Entry 4KI0 (X-ray diffraction, 2.38 A resolution); this record covers chains B and F of the 5 polymer chains in the assembly.

# Chain B
Name: ABC transporter related protein
Organism: Escherichia coli
Reference sequence: C9QV42 (C9QV42_ECOD1); numbering as in UniProt (aligned over 1-371)
Chain sequence (381 residues; row label = number of the first residue in the row):
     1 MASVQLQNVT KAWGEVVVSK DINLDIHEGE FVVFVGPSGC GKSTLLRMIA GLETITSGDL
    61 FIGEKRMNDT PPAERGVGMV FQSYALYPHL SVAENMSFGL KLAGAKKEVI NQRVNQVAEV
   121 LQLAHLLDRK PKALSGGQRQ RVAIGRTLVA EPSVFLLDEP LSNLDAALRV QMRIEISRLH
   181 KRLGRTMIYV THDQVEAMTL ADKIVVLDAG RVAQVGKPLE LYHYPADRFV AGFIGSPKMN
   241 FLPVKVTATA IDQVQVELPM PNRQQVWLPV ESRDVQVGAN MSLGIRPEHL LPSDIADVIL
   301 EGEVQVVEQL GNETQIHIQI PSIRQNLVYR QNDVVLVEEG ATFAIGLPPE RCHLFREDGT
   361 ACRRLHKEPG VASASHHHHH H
Disordered / not traced: 1, 373-381
Construct notes: expression tag (372-381)
Bound ions: Mg2+: S43, Q82 (together with AMP-PNP)
Small-molecule neighbours:
  - AMP-PNP (ANP; phosphoaminophosphonic acid-adenylate ester): L126, R129, K132, A133, L134, S135, G136, G137, Q138, N163
  - AMP-PNP: W13, V18, P37, S38, G39, C40, G41, K42, S43, T44, Q82, D158, E159, H192

# Chain F
Name: Maltose transport system permease protein MalF
Organism: Escherichia coli
Reference sequence: P02916 (MALF_ECOLI); numbering as in UniProt (aligned over 1-514)
Chain sequence (514 residues; each row starts with the number of its first residue):
     1 MDVIKKKHWW QSDALKWSVL GLLGLLVGYL VVLMYAQGEY LFAITTLILS SAGLYIFANR
    61 KAYAWRYVYP GMAGMGLFVL FPLVCTIAIA FTNYSSTNQL TFERAQEVLL DRSWQAGKTY
   121 NFGLYPAGDE WQLALSDGET GKNYLSDAFK FGGEQKLQLK ETTAQPEGER ANLRVITQNR
   181 QALSDITAIL PDGNKVMMSS LRQFSGTQPL YTLDGDGTLT NNQSGVKYRP NNQIGFYQSI
   241 TADGNWGDEK LSPGYTVTTG WKNFTRVFTD EGIQKPFLAI FVWTVVFSLI TVFLTVAVGM
   301 VLACLVQWEA LRGKAVYRVL LILPYAVPSF ISILIFKGLF NQSFGEINMM LSALFGVKPA
   361 WFSDPTTART MLIIVNTWLG YPYMMILCMG LLKAIPDDLY EASAMDGAGP FQNFFKITLP
   421 LLIKPLTPLM IASFAFNFNN FVLIQLLTNG GPDRLGTTTP AGYTDLLVNY TYRIAFEGGG
   481 GQDFGLAAAI ATLIFLLVGA LAIVNLKATR MKFD
Disordered / not traced: 1-11, 241-244, 506-514
Curated features (UniProtKB/Swiss-Prot):
  - mutagenesis: L334 (L334W: Ability to transport lactose in a saturable manner), L372 (L372W: Growth on maltose but not on media containing either maltoheptaose or maltoheptaose plus maltose), N376 (N376K/H: No growth on maltose), G380 (G380C/S: No growth on maltose), E401 (E401A/C/K/L: Reduction of transport rate), S403 (S403C/D/K/L: Reduction of transport rate), G407 (G407A/P: No effect), P420 (P420A: No effect)

# Chain B / chain F interface
Residue-residue contacts (33):
  R47(B) with E401(F), salt bridge
  A50(B) with M405(F)
  L52(B) with E401(F); M405(F), hydrophobic
  P72(B) with A404(F), hydrophobic; M405(F), hydrophobic
  A73(B) with A404(F); A408(F)
  V77(B) with M405(F)
  G78(B) with M405(F)
  M79(B) with M405(F), hydrophobic
  F81(B) with E401(F); A402(F), hydrophobic; M405(F), hydrophobic
  A85(B) with D398(F); A402(F)
  L86(B) with L399(F)
  Y87(B) with L399(F); A402(F), hydrogen bond (side chain-backbone); S403(F), hydrogen bond (side chain-backbone); D406(F), hydrogen bond
  P88(B) with L399(F)
  H89(B) with K416(F), hydrogen bond (side chain-backbone); L421(F)
  F98(B) with D406(F); K416(F)
  G99(B) with D406(F)
  L102(B) with D406(F); G407(F); A408(F), hydrophobic; Q412(F), hydrogen bond (backbone-side chain)
  R146(B) with A402(F); D406(F), salt bridge
Interface residues without a listed pair, chain F (15 interface residues in all): I417, P420

# Overview
The interface between chain B and chain F involves 18 residues on one side and 15 on the other; the contacts
include 5 hydrogen bonds and 2 salt bridges. Polar pairs include R47(B)-E401(F), R146(B)-D406(F) and
Y87(B)-A402(F). Ligands of chain B: AMP-PNP.
Chain B is ABC transporter related protein and chain F is Maltose transport system permease protein MalF, both
from Escherichia coli; the structure, Crystal structure of the maltose-binding protein/maltose transporter
complex in an outward-facing conformation bound to maltohexaose, was determined by X-ray diffraction,
deposited together with 4KHZ.
